8IKE - chains A and C of the 3 polymer chains in the assembly; structure by X-ray diffraction, 2.60 A resolution.

Chain A:
Molecule: 15-nt DNA strand
Sequence (15 nucleotides; numbered 1 to 15; the number before each row is that of its first residue):
     1 CCATATTTAATCTTC

Chain C:
Molecule: LMX1A factor
From: Homo sapiens
UniProtKB: A0A7K7QDL0 (A0A7K7QDL0_POEAT); residues 197-256 here correspond to UniProt positions 196-255 (UniProt number = residue number - 1)
Amino-acid sequence (60 residues; row label = number of the first residue in the row):
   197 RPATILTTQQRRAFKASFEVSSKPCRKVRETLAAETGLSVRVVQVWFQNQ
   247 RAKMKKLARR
Construct notes: engineered mutation Ala199 (Arg198 in A0A7K7QDL0)

Interface between chain A and chain C:
Contacting residue pairs - 13 pairs, chain A then chain C:
  DT6(A) - Arg222(C)  salt bridge to the phosphate
  DT6(A) - Arg225(C)  salt bridge to the phosphate
  DT7(A) - Lys219(C)  phosphate contact
  DT7(A) - Arg225(C)  salt bridge to the phosphate
  DT7(A) - Gln240(C)  base contact
  DT7(A) - Gln244(C)  base contact
  DT7(A) - Arg247(C)  sugar contact
  DT8(A) - Lys219(C)  salt bridge to the phosphate
  DT8(A) - Gln244(C)  base contact
  DT8(A) - Arg247(C)  salt bridge to the phosphate
  DA9(A) - Lys251(C)  phosphate contact
  DT13(A) - Arg197(C)  phosphate contact
  DT14(A) - Arg197(C)  salt bridge to the phosphate
Also at the interface, not in a pair above, chain A (7 interface residues in all): DA5

In short:
The interface between chain A and chain C involves 7 residues on one side and 8 on the other, with 6 salt
bridges. Polar pairs include DT6(A)-Arg222(C), DT6(A)-Arg225(C) and DT7(A)-Arg225(C).
Chain A is a 15-nt DNA strand and chain C is LMX1A factor (Homo sapiens); the structure, Transcription factors
LMX1a mutant-R199A homeobox domain complex with Wnt1 promoter, was determined by X-ray diffraction.
